Entry 1RHA (X-ray diffraction, 1.80 A resolution); this record covers chain A.

[Chain A]
Molecule: Ribonuclease A
From: Bos taurus
Notes: EC 3.1.27.5
UniProtKB: P61823 (RNAS1_BOVIN); residues 1-124 here correspond to UniProt positions 27-150 (UniProt number = residue number + 26)
Sequence (124 residues; numbered 1 to 124; the number before each row is that of its first residue):
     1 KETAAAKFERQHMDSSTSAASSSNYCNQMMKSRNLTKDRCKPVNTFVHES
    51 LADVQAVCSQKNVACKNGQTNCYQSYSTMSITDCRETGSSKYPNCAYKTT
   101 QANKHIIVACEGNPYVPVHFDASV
Cystine bridges: Cys26-Cys84, Cys40-Cys95, Cys58-Cys110, Cys65-Cys72

[Overview]
Chain A is Ribonuclease A (Bos taurus); the structure, Water dependent domain motion and flexibility in
ribonuclease A and the invariant features in its hydration ..., was determined by X-ray diffraction together
with 1RHB from the same study.
